4GFM - chain A; structure by X-ray diffraction, 2.30 A resolution.

Chain A:
Protein: Tyrosine-protein kinase JAK2
From: Homo sapiens
Notes: EC 2.7.10.2; fragment: JH1 domain
UniProtKB: O60674 (JAK2_HUMAN); residue numbers follow UniProt; this construct covers 833-1132
Sequence (302 residues; each row starts with the number of its first residue):
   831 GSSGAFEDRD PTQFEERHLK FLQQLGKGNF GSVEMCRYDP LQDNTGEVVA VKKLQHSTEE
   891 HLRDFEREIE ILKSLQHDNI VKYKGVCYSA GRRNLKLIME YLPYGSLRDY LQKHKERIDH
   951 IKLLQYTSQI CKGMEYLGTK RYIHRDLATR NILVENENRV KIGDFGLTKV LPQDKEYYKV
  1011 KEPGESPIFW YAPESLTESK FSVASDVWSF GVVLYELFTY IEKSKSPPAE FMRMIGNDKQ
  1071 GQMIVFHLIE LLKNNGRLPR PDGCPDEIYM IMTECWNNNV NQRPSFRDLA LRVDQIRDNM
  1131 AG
Not modelled in the structure: 831-839, 1131-1132
Construct notes: expression tag (831-832)
Modified positions: Tyr-1007 (o-phosphotyrosine; PTR); Tyr-1008 (o-phosphotyrosine; PTR)
Swiss-Prot annotation at these positions:
  - active site: Asp-976 (Proton acceptor)
  - binding site (ATP): Leu-855 to Val-863, Lys-882
  - modified residue (Phosphotyrosine): Tyr-868, Tyr-966, Tyr-972, Tyr-1007, Tyr-1008
  - mutagenesis: Lys-882 (K882E: Loss of ability to up-regulate potassium voltage-gated channel activity of KCNA3)
Ligand contacts: 0X2 (2,6-dichloro-N-(2-oxo-2,5-dihydropyridin-4-yl)benzamide): Leu-855, Gly-856, Lys-857, Gly-858, Val-863, Ala-880, Val-911, Met-929, Glu-930, Tyr-931, Leu-932, Arg-980, Asn-981, Leu-983, Gly-993, Asp-994

Summary:
Chain A binds compound 0X2. UniProt lists active-site residue Asp-976, 10 ATP-binding residues and one
mutagenesis site.
Chain A is Tyrosine-protein kinase JAK2 (Homo sapiens); the structure, JAK2 kinase (JH1 domain) with
2,6-DICHLORO-N-(2-OXO-2,5-DIHYDROPYRIDIN-4-YL)BENZAMIDE, was determined by X-ray diffraction (same publication
as 4GVJ, 4GFO, 4GIH and 4GMY).
